PDB entry 8JLB | electron microscopy, 2.36 A resolution | chains H and J of the 10 polymer chains in the assembly

Chain H:
Molecule: Histone H2B type 1-J
From: Homo sapiens
UniProt: P06899 (H2B1J_HUMAN); residues 0-125 here correspond to UniProt positions 1-126 (UniProt number = residue number + 1)
Chain sequence (129 residues; row label = number of the first residue in the row; numbers below 1 keep their minus sign (Gly-3 is residue -3)):
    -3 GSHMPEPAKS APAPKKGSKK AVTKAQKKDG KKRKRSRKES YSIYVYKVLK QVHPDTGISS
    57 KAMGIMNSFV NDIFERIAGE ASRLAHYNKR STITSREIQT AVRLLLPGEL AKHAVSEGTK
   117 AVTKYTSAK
Unresolved in the structure: -3 to 31, 125
Construct notes: expression tag (-3 to -1)

Chain J:
Molecule: 145-nt DNA strand
From: synthetic construct
Sequence (145 nucleotides; numbered -72 to 72; the number before each row is that of its first residue; numbers below 1 keep their minus sign (DA-72 is residue -72)):
   -72 ATCGATGTAT ATATCTGACA CGTGCCTGGA GACTAGGGAG TAATCCCCTT GGCGGTTAAA
   -12 ACGCGGGGGA CAGCGCGTAC GTGCGTTTAA GCGGTGCTAG AGCTGTCTAC GACCAATTGA
    48 GCGGCCTCGG CACCGGGATT CTGAT

Interface between chain H and chain J:
Pairs across the interface - 12 pairs, chain H then chain J:
  Ser32(H) - DC30(J)  hydrogen bond to the phosphate
  Arg33(H) - DC-47(J)  base contact
  Tyr42(H) - DA-53(J)  hydrogen bond to the phosphate
  Gly53(H) - DA-53(J)  phosphate contact
  Ile54(H) - DC-54(J)  sugar contact
  Ile54(H) - DA-53(J)  phosphate contact
  Ser56(H) - DC-54(J)  hydrogen bond to the phosphate
  Arg86(H) - DA-34(J)  phosphate contact
  Arg86(H) - DG-33(J)  salt bridge to the phosphate
  Ser87(H) - DG-35(J)  phosphate contact
  Ser87(H) - DA-34(J)  hydrogen bond to the phosphate
  Thr88(H) - DA-34(J)  hydrogen bond to the phosphate
Also at the interface, not in a pair above, chain H (11 interface residues in all): Glu35, Ser55
Also at the interface, not in a pair above, chain J (11 interface residues in all): DC-52, DT-46, DG-45, DG-44

In short:
Chain H and chain J each contribute 11 residues to their interface, with 5 hydrogen bonds and 1 salt bridge.
Among the polar pairs are Ser32(H)-DC30(J), Tyr42(H)-DA-53(J) and Ser56(H)-DC-54(J).
Chain H is Histone H2B type 1-J (Homo sapiens) and chain J is a 145-nt DNA strand (synthetic construct); the
structure, Cryo-EM structure of the 145 bp human nucleosome containing H3.2 C110A mutant, was determined by
electron microscopy together with 8JL9, 8JLA and 8JLD from the same study.
